Entry 5DA7 (X-ray diffraction, 2.80 A resolution); this record covers chains A and B.

Chain A:
Protein: DNA polymerase sliding clamp 1, Proliferating cell nuclear antigen
Source organism: Thermococcus kodakarensis (strain ATCC BAA-918 / JCM 12380 / KOD1)
UniProtKB: Q5JF32 (PCNA1_THEKO); numbering as in UniProt (aligned over 1-249)
Chain sequence (255 residues; numbered 1 to 255; the number before each row is that of its first residue):
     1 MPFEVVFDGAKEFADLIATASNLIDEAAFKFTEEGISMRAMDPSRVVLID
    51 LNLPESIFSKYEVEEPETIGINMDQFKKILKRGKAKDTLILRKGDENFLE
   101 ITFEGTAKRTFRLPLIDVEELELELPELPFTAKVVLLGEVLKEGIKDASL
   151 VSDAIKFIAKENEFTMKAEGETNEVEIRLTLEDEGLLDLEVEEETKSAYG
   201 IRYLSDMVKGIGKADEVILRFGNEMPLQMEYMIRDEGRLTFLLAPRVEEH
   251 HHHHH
Not modelled in the structure: 1, 249-255
Construct notes: expression tag (250-255)
Reported in the primary citation:
  - binding site for sulfate ion: Gly200, Arg246

Chain B:
Protein: Thermococcales inhibitor of PCNA
UniProtKB: Q5JH72 (Q5JH72_THEKO); residue numbers follow UniProt; this construct covers 1-64
Chain sequence (64 residues; each row starts with the number of its first residue):
     1 MDRKLDEFIGDATPKKVSKEKPVRRKKRLKPTSLDSFLPEEHINYFRDLR
    51 IGSKKIRNAKIEEL
Not modelled in the structure: 1-27, 63-64

How chain A and chain B interact:
Contacting residue pairs (62):
  Asp25(A) with Arg50(B), salt bridge
  Glu26(A) with Leu49(B); Arg50(B), salt bridge; Ser53(B), hydrogen bond
  Ala27(A) with Leu49(B)
  Ala28(A) with Tyr45(B); Leu49(B)
  Arg39(A) with Phe46(B)
  Ala40(A) with Phe46(B), hydrophobic
  Met41(A) with Leu38(B), hydrophobic; Ile43(B), hydrophobic; Phe46(B), hydrophobic
  Pro43(A) with Arg50(B)
  Ser44(A) with Ser33(B)
  Arg45(A) with Ser33(B); Leu34(B), hydrogen bond (backbone-backbone); Asp35(B), salt bridge; Ile43(B); Arg47(B)
  Val46(A) with Thr32(B); Leu34(B)
  Val47(A) with Leu34(B)
  Leu48(A) with Leu34(B)
  Thr68(A) with Tyr45(B)
  Asn72(A) with Ser53(B), hydrogen bond; Ile56(B)
  Gln75(A) with Ile56(B), hydrogen bond (side chain-backbone); Arg57(B); Asn58(B)
  Lys78(A) with Lys60(B)
  Thr110(A) with Glu62(B)
  Phe111(A) with Ile61(B); Glu62(B)
  Arg112(A) with Ile61(B)
  Pro114(A) with Ile56(B)
  Leu115(A) with Ile56(B)
  Ile116(A) with Leu49(B), hydrophobic; Gly52(B); Ser53(B); Ile56(B), hydrophobic
  Val118(A) with Tyr45(B)
  Glu119(A) with Tyr45(B), hydrogen bond (backbone-side chain)
  Glu120(A) with Tyr45(B)
  Leu121(A) with Tyr45(B), hydrophobic
  Glu124(A) with His42(B), salt bridge
  Leu128(A) with Phe37(B)
  Glu224(A) with Phe37(B)
  Pro226(A) with Leu34(B), hydrophobic; Phe37(B)
  Leu242(A) with Leu34(B)
  Ala244(A) with Thr32(B); Ser33(B); Leu34(B)
  Pro245(A) with Thr32(B), hydrogen bond (backbone-side chain); Phe37(B)
  Arg246(A) with Lys30(B)
  Val247(A) with Arg28(B); Leu29(B); Lys30(B), hydrogen bond (backbone-backbone); Thr32(B)
  Glu248(A) with Arg28(B); Leu29(B)
Also at the interface, not in a pair above, chain A (45 interface residues in all): Gly70, Ile79, Glu122, Pro126, Ala154, Ala198, Met225, Leu243
Also at the interface, not in a pair above, chain B (26 interface residues in all): Pro31, Pro39
The authors on this interface:
  - specific contacts: Arg45(A)-Asp35(B) (hydrogen bond), Glu119(A)-Tyr45(B) (backbone contact)
  - interface residues, chain A: Glu26(A), Asn72(A)
  - interface residues, chain B: Leu34(B), Leu38(B), Ile43(B), Phe46(B), Leu49(B), Arg50(B), Ser53(B), Ile56(B)

In short:
The interface between chain A and chain B involves 45 residues on one side and 26 on the other, with 7
hydrogen bonds and 4 salt bridges. Polar pairs include Asp25(A)-Arg50(B), Glu26(A)-Arg50(B) and
Arg45(A)-Asp35(B). The paper describes a hydrogen bond between Arg45(A) and Asp35(B); a backbone contact
between Glu119(A) and Tyr45(B). The paper reports a binding site for sulfate ion at Gly200(A) and Arg246(A);
interface residues Glu26(A), Asn72(A) and Leu34(B) among others.
Chain A is DNA polymerase sliding clamp 1, Proliferating cell nuclear antigen (Thermococcus kodakarensis
(strain ATCC BAA-918 / JCM 12380 / KOD1)) and chain B is Thermococcales inhibitor of PCNA; the structure,
monomeric PCNA bound to a small protein inhibitor, was determined by X-ray diffraction, deposited together
with 5DAI.
